PDB entry 3SGY | X-ray diffraction, 2.60 A resolution | chain A

== Chain A ==
Name: Dihydrofolate reductase
Source organism: Staphylococcus aureus
Notes: EC 1.5.1.3
UniProt: P0A017 (DYR_STAAU); residues 1-157 here correspond to UniProt positions 2-158 (UniProt number = residue number + 1)
Amino-acid sequence (167 residues; each row starts with the number of its first residue):
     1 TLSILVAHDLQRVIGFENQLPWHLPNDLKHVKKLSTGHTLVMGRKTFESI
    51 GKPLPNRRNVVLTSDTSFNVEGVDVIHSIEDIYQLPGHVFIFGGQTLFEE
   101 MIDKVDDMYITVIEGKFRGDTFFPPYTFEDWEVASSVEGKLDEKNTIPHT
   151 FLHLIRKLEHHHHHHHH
Not modelled in the structure: 158-167
Sequence notes: expression tag (158-167)
Ligand contacts:
  - 06W (6-ethyl-5-{(3S)-3-[3-methoxy-5-(pyridin-4-yl)phenyl]but-1-yn-1-yl}pyrimidine-2,4-diamine): L5, V6, A7, L20, D27, L28, V31, M42, T46, I50, K52, P53, L54, N59, F92, T111
  - NADPH (NDP; NADPH dihydro-nicotinamide-adenine-dinucleotide phosphate): V6, A7, I14, G15, F16, N18, Q19, L20, W22, G43, R44, K45, T46, L62, T63, S64, D65, H77, S78, I79, F92, G93, G94, Q95, T96, L97, F98, E100, T121
Swiss-Prot annotation at these positions:
  - binding site (substrate): L5, V6, D27, S49, R57, F92
  - binding site (NADP(+)): V6, A7, I14 to Q19, G43 to T46, L62 to D65, F92 to L97, E100, T121
Reported in the primary citation:
  - conformationally variable residues (side-chain flip): I50
  - binding site for 06W: I50

== Summary ==
Chain A binds NADPH and compound 06W. From UniProt: 6 substrate-binding residues and 24 NADP+-binding
residues. From the paper: a binding site for 06W at I50; conformational variability at I50.
Chain A is Dihydrofolate reductase (Staphylococcus aureus); the structure, Staphylococcus aureus Dihydrofolate
Reductase complexed with NADPH and
6-ETHYL-5-[(3S)-3-[3-METHOXY-5-(PYRIDIN-4-YL)PHENYL]BUT-1-YN-1-YL]PYRIMIDINE-2,4-DIAMINE (UCP1006), was
determined by X-ray diffraction together with 3SH2 from the same study.
